8PTX - chains A and C of the 5 polymer chains in the assembly; structure by electron microscopy, 2.87 A resolution.

== Chain A ==
Molecule: Elongator complex protein 1
Organism: Homo sapiens
Reference sequence: O95163 (ELP1_HUMAN); residues 1-1332 here = UniProt positions 1-1332
Amino-acid sequence (1332 residues; each row starts with the number of its first residue):
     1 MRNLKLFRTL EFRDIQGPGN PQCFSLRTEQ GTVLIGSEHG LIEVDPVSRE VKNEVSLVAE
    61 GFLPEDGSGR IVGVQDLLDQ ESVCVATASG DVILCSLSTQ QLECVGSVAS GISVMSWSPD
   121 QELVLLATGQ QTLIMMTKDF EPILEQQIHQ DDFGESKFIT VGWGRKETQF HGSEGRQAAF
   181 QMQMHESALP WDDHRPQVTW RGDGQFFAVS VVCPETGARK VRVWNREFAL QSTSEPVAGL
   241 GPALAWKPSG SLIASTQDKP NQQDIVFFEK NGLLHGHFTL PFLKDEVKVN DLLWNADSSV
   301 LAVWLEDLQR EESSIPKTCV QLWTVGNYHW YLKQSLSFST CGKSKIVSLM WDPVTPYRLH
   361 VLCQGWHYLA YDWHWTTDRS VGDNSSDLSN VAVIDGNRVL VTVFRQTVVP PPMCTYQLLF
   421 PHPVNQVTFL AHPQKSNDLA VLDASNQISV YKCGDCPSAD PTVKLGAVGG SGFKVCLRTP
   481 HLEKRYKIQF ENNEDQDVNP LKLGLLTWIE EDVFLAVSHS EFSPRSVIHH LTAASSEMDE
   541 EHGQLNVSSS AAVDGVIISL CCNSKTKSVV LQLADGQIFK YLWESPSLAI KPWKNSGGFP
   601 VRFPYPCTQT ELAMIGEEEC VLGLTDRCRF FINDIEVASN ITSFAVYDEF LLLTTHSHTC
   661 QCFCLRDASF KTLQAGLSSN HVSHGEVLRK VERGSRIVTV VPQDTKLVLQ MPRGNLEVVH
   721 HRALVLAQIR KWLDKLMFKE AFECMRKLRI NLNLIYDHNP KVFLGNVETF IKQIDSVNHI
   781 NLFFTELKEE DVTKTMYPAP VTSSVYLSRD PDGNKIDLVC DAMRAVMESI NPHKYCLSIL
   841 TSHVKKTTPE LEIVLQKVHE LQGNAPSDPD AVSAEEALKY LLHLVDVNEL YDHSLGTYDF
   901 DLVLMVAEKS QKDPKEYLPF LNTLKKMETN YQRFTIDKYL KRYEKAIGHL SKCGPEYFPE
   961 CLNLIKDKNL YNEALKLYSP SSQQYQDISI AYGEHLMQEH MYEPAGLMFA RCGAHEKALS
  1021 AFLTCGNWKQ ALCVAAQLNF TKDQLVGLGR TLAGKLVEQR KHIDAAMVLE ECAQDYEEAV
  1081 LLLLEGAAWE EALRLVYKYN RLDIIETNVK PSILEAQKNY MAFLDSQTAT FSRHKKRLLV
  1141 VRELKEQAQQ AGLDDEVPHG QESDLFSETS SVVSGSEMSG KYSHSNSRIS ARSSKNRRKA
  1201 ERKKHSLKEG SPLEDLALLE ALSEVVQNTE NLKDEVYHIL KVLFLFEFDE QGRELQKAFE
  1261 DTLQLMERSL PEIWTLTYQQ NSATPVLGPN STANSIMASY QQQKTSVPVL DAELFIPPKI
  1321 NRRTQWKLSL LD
Unresolved in the structure: 165-185, 1153-1212, 1277-1312
Curated features (UniProtKB/Swiss-Prot):
  - region: Ala-1191 to Glu-1209 (Required for binding to tRNA)
  - modified residue (Phosphoserine): Ser-471, Ser-804, Ser-867, Ser-1171, Ser-1174
  - natural variant: Arg-696 (R696P: In HSAN3), Pro-914 (P914L: In HSAN3), Cys-1072 (C1072S: Reduced interaction with ELP2), Pro-1158 (P1158L: Reduced interaction with ELP2)
  - mutagenesis: Arg-1011 (R1011A: Disruption of dimer formation, reduced protein stability and reduced interaction with ELP2 and ELP3. Does not affect binding to tRNA)

== Chain C ==
Molecule: Elongator complex protein 3
Organism: Homo sapiens
Notes: EC 2.3.1.-
Reference sequence: Q9H9T3 (ELP3_HUMAN); residues 1-547 here = UniProt positions 1-547
Amino-acid sequence (581 residues; row label = number of the first residue in the row):
     1 MRQKRKGDLS PAELMMLTIG DVIKQLIEAH EQGKDIDLNK VKTKTAAKYG LSAQPRLVDI
    61 IAAVPPQYRK VLMPKLKAKP IRTASGIAVV AVMCKPHRCP HISFTGNICV YCPGGPDSDF
   121 EYSTQSYTGY EPTSMRAIRA RYDPFLQTRH RIEQLKQLGH SVDKVEFIVM GGTFMALPEE
   181 YRDYFIRNLH DALSGHTSNN IYEAVKYSER SLTKCIGITI ETRPDYCMKR HLSDMLTYGC
   241 TRLEIGVQSV YEDVARDTNR GHTVKAVCES FHLAKDSGFK VVAHMMPDLP NVGLERDIEQ
   301 FTEFFENPAF RPDGLKLYPT LVIRGTGLYE LWKSGRYKSY SPSDLVELVA RILALVPPWT
   361 RVYRVQRDIP MPLVSSGVEH GNLRELALAR MKDLGIQCRD VRTREVGIQE IHHKVRPYQV
   421 ELVRRDYVAN GGWETFLSYE DPDQDILIGL LRLRKCSEET FRFELGGGVS IVRELHVYGS
   481 VVPVSSRDPT KFQHQGFGML LMEEAERIAR EEHGSGKIAV ISGVGTRNYY RKIGYRLQGP
   541 YMVKMLKGLE GSAWSHPQFE KGGGSGGGSG GSAWSHPQFE K
Unresolved in the structure: 1-9, 548-581
Sequence notes: expression tag (548-581)
Curated features (UniProtKB/Swiss-Prot):
  - binding site ([4Fe-4S] cluster): Cys-99, Cys-109, Cys-112
  - binding site (acetyl-CoA): Lys-164, Glu-474 to Val-477, Phe-497 to Met-499, Tyr-530
  - modified residue: Ser-161 (Phosphoserine), Tyr-202 (Phosphotyrosine), Lys-229 (N6-methyllysine), Tyr-251 (Phosphotyrosine)
  - mutagenesis: Tyr-202 (Y202E/F: Substantial reduction in tyrosine phosphorylation), Tyr-207 (Y207F: No effect on tyrosine phosphorylation), Tyr-251 (Y251F: Small reduction in tyrosine phosphorylation), Tyr-318 (Y318F: No effect on tyrosine phosphorylation), Tyr-329 (Y329F: No effect on tyrosine phosphorylation), Tyr-427 (Y427F: No effect on tyrosine phosphorylation)
Ion coordination: 4Fe-4S cluster Fe: Cys-99, Cys-109, Cys-112 (together with methionine)
Ligand contacts:
  - 5'-deoxyadenosine (5AD): Tyr-111, Cys-112, Pro-113, Ser-126, Gln-248, His-284, Met-286, Tyr-318, Pro-319, Thr-320, Leu-321, Arg-367
  - acetyl coenzyme A (ACO): Gly-86, Ile-87, Lys-164, Lys-214, Ile-216, Leu-475, His-476, Val-477, Val-484, Ser-485, Arg-487, Gln-493, His-494, Gln-495, Gly-496, Phe-497, Gly-498, Met-499, Ile-521, Ser-522, Gly-525, Thr-526, Asn-528, Tyr-529, Tyr-530
  - methionine (MET): Ser-126, Gly-171, Gly-172, Thr-173, Glu-221, Thr-222, Arg-223, Ile-245, Gly-246, Arg-260, His-284
  - 4Fe-4S cluster (SF4): Cys-99, His-101, Ile-108, Cys-109, Cys-112, Gln-125, Ser-126, Arg-223, Arg-260
Reported in the primary citation:
  - binding site for acetyl coenzyme A: Lys-164, His-476, Val-477 to Phe-497, Gly-498, Tyr-529, Tyr-530
  - conformationally variable residues (order/disorder transition): Val-477 to Phe-497
  - mutagenesis - K164A, K280A, Y363A, E474A, H476A: unchanged binding to tRNA Gln
  - mutagenesis - C109S/C112S, K164A, K280A, Y318A, Y363A, R367A, E474A, H476A, Y529A/Y530A: decreased catalytic activity on acetyl coenzyme A
  - mutagenesis - R361A, R364A, Y529A/Y530A (94.7 +/- 5.2 nM): decreased binding to tRNA Gln
  - 4Fe-4S cluster coordination: Cys-99, Cys-109, Cys-112
  - binding site for 5'-deoxyadenosine: Arg-367
  - binding site for tRNA Gln: Lys-42, Thr-43, Gln-54, Arg-56, Lys-79, Arg-82, Ser-85, Arg-151, Arg-242, Arg-361, Arg-364, Arg-367, Arg-384, Arg-402
  - mutagenesis - R361A, R364A: abolished catalytic activity on acetyl coenzyme A
  - catalytic residues: Lys-280, Lys-316, Tyr-318, Tyr-363, Glu-474, Tyr-478, Tyr-529, Tyr-530 (proposed by the authors, not directly observed)
  - post-translational modification sites: Lys-280, Lys-316, Tyr-318 (proposed by the authors, not directly observed)
  - disease-associated variants - R242K, R402T: unchanged binding to tRNA Gln
  - disease-associated variants - R242K, R402T: decreased catalytic activity on acetyl coenzyme A
  - disease-associated variants - I298S, D443N, R454K, R473K: decreased stability

== How chain A and chain C interact ==
Residue-residue contacts (77; chain A residue first):
  Lys-157(A) with Asn-291(C)
  Phe-158(A) with Asp-253(C); Asn-291(C)
  Ile-159(A) with Asn-291(C), hydrogen bond (backbone-side chain); Arg-336(C)
  Thr-160(A) with Asp-257(C); Arg-336(C)
  Val-161(A) with Val-110(C), hydrophobic
  Trp-163(A) with Asn-107(C); Ile-108(C); Cys-109(C); Val-110(C), hydrophobic; Gly-327(C)
  Gly-164(A) with Arg-256(C)
  Ser-251(A) with Glu-299(C), hydrogen bond
  Glu-269(A) with Arg-296(C), salt bridge
  Lys-270(A) with Glu-295(C), salt bridge
  Asn-271(A) with Arg-296(C)
  Leu-273(A) with Asp-253(C)
  His-275(A) with Tyr-251(C); Glu-303(C), salt bridge
  Asn-327(A) with Pro-308(C); Arg-311(C)
  Tyr-328(A) with Glu-303(C); Glu-306(C); Asn-307(C)
  Gln-406(A) with Glu-512(C)
  Val-408(A) with Arg-424(C); Asp-426(C); Trp-433(C); Glu-512(C)
  Pro-410(A) with Tyr-427(C); Val-428(C); Trp-433(C)
  Pro-412(A) with Val-428(C), hydrophobic
  Met-413(A) with Val-428(C), hydrophobic
  Ala-467(A) with Lys-455(C), hydrogen bond (backbone-side chain)
  Val-468(A) with Lys-455(C); Glu-512(C)
  Gly-470(A) with Glu-458(C)
  Ser-471(A) with Glu-458(C), hydrogen bond (backbone-side chain); Gly-467(C); Gly-468(C)
  Gly-472(A) with Gly-467(C)
  Phe-473(A) with Gly-468(C); His-513(C); Gly-514(C); Ser-515(C)
  Lys-474(A) with Gly-514(C), hydrogen bond (backbone-backbone)
  Val-475(A) with Glu-511(C)
  Arg-689(A) with Glu-421(C), salt bridge; Pro-442(C)
  Glu-692(A) with Pro-358(C); Arg-399(C), salt bridge
  Arg-693(A) with Gly-395(C), hydrogen bond (side chain-backbone)
  Arg-713(A) with Arg-311(C); Pro-358(C)
  Asn-715(A) with Trp-359(C); Asp-426(C)
  Leu-716(A) with Arg-425(C); Asp-426(C), hydrogen bond (backbone-backbone)
  Glu-717(A) with Arg-424(C); Arg-425(C), salt bridge
  Val-718(A) with Arg-424(C), hydrogen bond (backbone-backbone)
  Arg-722(A) with Gln-419(C); Glu-421(C), salt bridge
  Arg-746(A) with Leu-500(C); Glu-503(C), salt bridge
  Lys-747(A) with Tyr-439(C), hydrogen bond (backbone-side chain); Glu-504(C), salt bridge
  Arg-749(A) with Val-420(C); Gln-495(C); Phe-497(C)
  Thr-795(A) with Tyr-418(C)
  Met-796(A) with Tyr-418(C)
  Tyr-797(A) with Gln-419(C)
  His-883(A) with Arg-487(C), hydrogen bond
Other interface residues (no listed pair), chain A (51 interface residues in all): Arg-201, Thr-407, Val-409, Gly-469, Lys-690, His-720, Leu-748
Other interface residues (no listed pair), chain C (65 interface residues in all): Thr-105, Asn-259, Pro-290, Phe-305, Thr-326, Pro-357, Ile-396, Gln-397, Leu-422, Val-423, Gly-431, Gly-432, Asp-443, Cys-456, Val-469

== Overview ==
Chain A and chain C form an interface of 51 and 65 residues respectively, with 10 hydrogen bonds and 9 salt
bridges. Polar pairs include Glu-269(A)/Arg-296(C), Lys-270(A)/Glu-295(C) and His-275(A)/Glu-303(C). The paper
reports catalytic residues Lys-280(C), Lys-316(C) and Tyr-318(C) among others; C109S/C112S, K164A and K280A of
chain C, among others, reduce catalytic activity on acetyl coenzyme A; 17 substitutions were tested in all.
Chain A is Elongator complex protein 1 and chain C is Elongator complex protein 3, both from Homo sapiens; the
structure, Cryo-EM structure of human Elp123 in complex with tRNA, acetyl-CoA, 5'-deoxyadenosine and
methionine, was determined by electron microscopy (same publication as 8PTY, 8PTZ and 8PU0).
